PDB entry 3V0O | X-ray diffraction, 1.65 A resolution | chains A and B

# Chain A (and B)
Name: Histo-blood group ABO system transferase
From: Homo sapiens
Notes: EC 2.4.1.40, 2.4.1.37; fragment: Extracellular catalytic domain; chain B of this document is another copy of the same molecule, construct and numbering; everything in this record applies to it too
Reference sequence: P16442 (BGAT_HUMAN); residues 64-354 here = UniProt positions 64-354
Amino-acid sequence (298 residues; row label = number of the first residue in the row):
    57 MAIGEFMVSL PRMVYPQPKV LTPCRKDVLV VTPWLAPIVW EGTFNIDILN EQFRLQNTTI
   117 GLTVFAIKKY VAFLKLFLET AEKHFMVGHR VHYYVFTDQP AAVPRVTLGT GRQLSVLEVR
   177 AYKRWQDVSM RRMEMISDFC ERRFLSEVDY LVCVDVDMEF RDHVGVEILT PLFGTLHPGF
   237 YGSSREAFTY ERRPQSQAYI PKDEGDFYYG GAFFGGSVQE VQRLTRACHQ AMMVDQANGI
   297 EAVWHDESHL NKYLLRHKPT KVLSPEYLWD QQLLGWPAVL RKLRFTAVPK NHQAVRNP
Unresolved in the structure: 57-63, 354 (chain B: 57-63, 347-354)
Construct notes: expression tag (57-63); engineered mutation G266 (Leu in P16442), A268 (Gly in P16442)
Metal / ion sites: Mn2+: D211, D213 (together with 4GW)
Ligand contacts:
  - 4GW (5-(5-formylthiophen-2-yl)uridine 5'-(trihydrogen diphosphate)): F121, A122, I123, K124, Y126, W181, V184, S185, R188, D211, V212, D213, K346, A350, V351
  - H-antigen acceptor (BHE; octyl 2-O-(6-deoxy-alpha-L-galactopyranosyl)-beta-D-galactopyranoside): H233, P234, G235, F236, T245, Y264, W300, E303, D326, L329, L330, A343, K346

# Chain A / chain B interface
Pairs across the interface (103; chain A residue first):
  V64(A) with R312(B); H313(B)
  S65(A) with R312(B); H313(B)
  L66(A) with R312(B), hydrogen bond (backbone-backbone); K314(B)
  R68(A) with P257(B); D259(B), salt bridge; E260(B), salt bridge; R312(B)
  M69(A) with E260(B)
  Y71(A) with R241(B), hydrogen bond (backbone-side chain); D262(B), hydrogen bond; K314(B), hydrogen bond
  P72(A) with R241(B)
  Q73(A) with S239(B); S240(B); R241(B); F244(B); G261(B); D262(B)
  P74(A) with P89(B), hydrophobic; D262(B); F263(B), hydrophobic
  K75(A) with L85(B); S240(B), hydrogen bond
  V76(A) with V84(B); L85(B), hydrogen bond (backbone-backbone); W96(B), hydrophobic; L232(B), hydrophobic; Y237(B); F263(B), hydrophobic
  L77(A) with D83(B); Y237(B), hydrophobic; G238(B)
  P79(A) with K82(B); V84(B); L85(B), hydrophobic
  K82(A) with P79(B); K82(B)
  D83(A) with L77(B)
  V84(A) with V76(B); P79(B)
  L85(A) with P74(B), hydrophobic; K75(B); V76(B), hydrogen bond (backbone-backbone); P79(B), hydrophobic
  V86(A) with V86(B), hydrophobic; V87(B)
  T88(A) with T99(B)
  P89(A) with P74(B), hydrophobic; T99(B); F100(B); N101(B), hydrogen bond (backbone-backbone)
  W90(A) with I104(B), hydrophobic; L105(B)
  L91(A) with P93(B); T99(B); F100(B), hydrophobic; E223(B); K317(B)
  P93(A) with L91(B)
  W96(A) with V76(B), hydrophobic
  T99(A) with T88(B); P89(B); L91(B)
  F100(A) with P89(B); L91(B), hydrophobic
  N101(A) with P89(B), hydrogen bond (backbone-backbone)
  I104(A) with W90(B), hydrophobic
  L105(A) with W90(B)
  Q108(A) with K314(B)
  E223(A) with L91(B)
  L232(A) with V76(B), hydrophobic
  Y237(A) with V76(B)
  G238(A) with L77(B)
  S239(A) with Q73(B), hydrogen bond (backbone-side chain)
  S240(A) with Q73(B)
  R241(A) with Y71(B), hydrogen bond (side chain-backbone); P72(B); Q73(B), hydrogen bond (backbone-side chain)
  F244(A) with Q73(B)
  P257(A) with R68(B)
  D259(A) with R68(B), salt bridge
  E260(A) with R68(B), salt bridge; M69(B)
  G261(A) with Q73(B)
  D262(A) with Y71(B), hydrogen bond; Q73(B); P74(B)
  F263(A) with P74(B), hydrophobic; V76(B), hydrophobic
  R312(A) with V64(B); S65(B); L66(B), hydrogen bond (backbone-backbone); R68(B)
  H313(A) with V64(B); S65(B)
  K314(A) with L66(B); Y71(B), hydrogen bond; I104(B); Q108(B)
  K317(A) with L91(B)
Interface residues without a listed pair, chain A (53 interface residues in all): P67, V87, V95, L311, V335
Interface residues without a listed pair, chain B (53 interface residues in all): P67, V70, V95, L311

# Summary
Chain A and chain B each contribute 53 residues to their interface, with 15 hydrogen bonds and 4 salt bridges.
Polar contacts include R68(A)-D259(B), R68(A)-E260(B) and Y71(A)-R241(B). Chain A binds compound 4GW and
H-antigen acceptor. The Mn2+ site is built by D211(A) and D213(A).
Both chains are Histo-blood group ABO system transferase (Homo sapiens). Entry 3V0O (Crystal structure of the
Fucosylgalactoside alpha N-acetylgalactosaminyltransferase (GTA, cisAB mutant L266G, G268A) in complex with a
...) was determined by X-ray diffraction, deposited together with 3V0L, 3V0M, 3V0N, 3V0P and 3V0Q.
